4FZ1 - chains A and D; structure by X-ray diffraction, 3.36 A resolution.

== Chain A ==
Molecule: Acid-sensing ion channel 1
Organism: Gallus gallus
UniProt: Q1XA76 (ASIC1_CHICK); residue numbers follow UniProt; this construct covers 14-463
Sequence (450 residues; row label = number of the first residue in the row):
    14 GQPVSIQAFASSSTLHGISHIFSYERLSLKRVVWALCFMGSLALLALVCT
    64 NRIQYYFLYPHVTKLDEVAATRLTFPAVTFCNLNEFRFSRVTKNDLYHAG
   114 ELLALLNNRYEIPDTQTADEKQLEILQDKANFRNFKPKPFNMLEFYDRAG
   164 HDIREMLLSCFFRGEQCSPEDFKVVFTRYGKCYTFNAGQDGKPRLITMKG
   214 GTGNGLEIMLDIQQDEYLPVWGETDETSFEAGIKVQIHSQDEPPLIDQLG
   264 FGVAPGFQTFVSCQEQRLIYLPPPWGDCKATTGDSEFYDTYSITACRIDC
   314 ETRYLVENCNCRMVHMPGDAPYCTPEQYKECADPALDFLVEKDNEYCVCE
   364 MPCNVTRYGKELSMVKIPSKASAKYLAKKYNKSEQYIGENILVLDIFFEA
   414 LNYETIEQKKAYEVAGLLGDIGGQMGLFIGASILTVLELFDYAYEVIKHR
Unresolved in the structure: 14-40, 298-301, 451-463
Disulfide bonds: C94-C195, C173-C180, C291-C366, C309-C362, C313-C360, C322-C344, C324-C336
Glycans and other covalent adducts: N-acetylglucosamine (NAG) linked to N367, N394
UniProt features mapped onto this chain:
  - motif: G443 to S445 (GAS motif)
  - site: E80 (Involved in channel desensitization), D356 (Involved in proton-dependent gating)
  - glycosylation (N-linked (GlcNAc...) asparagine): N367, N394
  - mutagenesis: E80 (E80A: Strongly increases speed of desensitization), D346 (D346N: Loss of pH-gated channel activity), D350 (D350N: Loss of pH-gated channel activity)
What the authors report for this chain:
  - conformationally variable residues (domain motion, helix shift, loop rearrangement, side-chain flip): V75, E80, T84 to R85, A413, L414, N415, D433
  - contacts within the chain: I66-I434 (hydrophobic contact), L86-L414
  - self-association interface (contacts with another copy of this molecule); pairs are residue here / residue on that copy: V46-I446 (hydrophobic contact)
  - specificity-determining residues: F351 (by similarity / conservation)
  - mutagenesis - E80A: abolished signaling in response to PcTx1 at pH 7.25

== Chain D ==
Molecule: Pi-theraphotoxin-Pc1a
UniProt: P60514 (TXP1_PSACA); residues 1-40 here = UniProt positions 1-40
Sequence (40 residues; numbered 1 to 40; the number before each row is that of its first residue):
     1 EDCIPKWKGCVNRHGDCCEGLECWKRRRSFEVCVPKTPKT
Unresolved in the structure: 1, 14-15, 39-40
Disulfide bonds: C3-C18, C10-C23, C17-C33

== Chain A / chain D interface ==
Pairs across the interface (21):
  E236(A) - R28(D)
  E236(A) - S29(D)  hydrogen bond (backbone-side chain)
  T237(A) - R28(D)  hydrogen bond (backbone-backbone)
  T237(A) - S29(D)
  D238(A) - R26(D)  salt bridge
  D238(A) - R28(D)
  D238(A) - S29(D)
  S241(A) - R28(D)
  E243(A) - R28(D)  salt bridge
  Y317(A) - W7(D)
  N321(A) - W7(D)  hydrogen bond
  E343(A) - W7(D)
  C344(A) - W7(D)  hydrogen bond
  P347(A) - W7(D)
  P347(A) - R26(D)
  A348(A) - W7(D)
  D350(A) - W24(D)
  D350(A) - R26(D)  salt bridge
  F351(A) - W24(D)  hydrophobic
  F351(A) - V34(D)  hydrophobic
  F351(A) - P35(D)
Other interface residues (no listed pair), chain A (18 interface residues in all): F242, C322, K342, D346, E354
Other interface residues (no listed pair), chain D (12 interface residues in all): K8, K25, F30, V32, T37

== In short ==
18 residues of chain A and 12 residues of chain D are in contact, with 4 hydrogen bonds and 3 salt bridges.
Among the polar pairs are D238(A)-R26(D), E243(A)-R28(D) and D350(A)-R26(D). From the paper: E80A of chain A
abolishes signaling in response to PcTx1 at pH 7.25; the specificity determinant F351(A).
Chain A is Acid-sensing ion channel 1 (Gallus gallus) and chain D is Pi-theraphotoxin-Pc1a; the structure,
Crystal structure of acid-sensing ion channel in complex with psalmotoxin 1 at high pH, was determined by
X-ray diffraction.
